PDB entry 7X2O | electron microscopy, 3.15 A resolution | chains L and H of the 6 polymer chains in the assembly

[Chain L]
Protein: 2E6 light chain
From: Mus musculus
Sequence (107 residues; numbered 1 to 107; the number before each row is that of its first residue):
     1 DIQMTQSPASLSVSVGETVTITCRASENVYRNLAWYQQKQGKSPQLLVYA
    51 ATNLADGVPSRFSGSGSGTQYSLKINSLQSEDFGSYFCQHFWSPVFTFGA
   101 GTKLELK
Cystine bridges: Cys23-Cys88

[Chain H]
Protein: 2E6 heavy chain
From: Mus musculus
Sequence (119 residues; numbered 1 to 119; the number before each row is that of its first residue):
     1 QVQLKQSGPGLVQPSQSLSITCTVSGFSLTNYGVHWVRQSPGKGLEWLGV
    51 IWRGGSTDYNAAFMSRLSITKDNSKSQVFFKMNSLQADDTAIYYCAKGDY
   101 YGYDAMDSWGQGTSVTVSR
Cystine bridges: Cys22-Cys95

[Chain L / chain H interface]
Residue-residue contacts (28):
  Tyr36(L) - Met106(H)  hydrogen bond (side chain-backbone)
  Gln38(L) - Gln39(H)  hydrogen bond
  Gln38(L) - Tyr94(H)
  Lys42(L) - Tyr94(H)
  Ser43(L) - Tyr94(H)
  Ser43(L) - Trp109(H)
  Ser43(L) - Gly110(H)  hydrogen bond (side chain-backbone)
  Pro44(L) - Trp109(H)
  Leu46(L) - Tyr100(H)  hydrophobic
  Leu46(L) - Met106(H)
  Tyr49(L) - Tyr100(H)  hydrophobic
  Tyr49(L) - Tyr103(H)  hydrophobic
  Ala50(L) - Tyr103(H)  hydrophobic
  Ala55(L) - Tyr100(H)
  Asp56(L) - Tyr100(H)  hydrogen bond (backbone-side chain)
  Phe87(L) - Leu45(H)  hydrophobic
  Gln89(L) - Met106(H)
  Phe91(L) - Tyr103(H)
  Phe91(L) - Asp104(H)
  Pro94(L) - Asp58(H)
  Val95(L) - Trp47(H)  hydrophobic
  Val95(L) - Asn60(H)
  Phe96(L) - His35(H)
  Phe96(L) - Trp47(H)
  Phe96(L) - Asp104(H)
  Phe98(L) - Val37(H)  hydrophobic
  Phe98(L) - Leu45(H)  hydrophobic
  Phe98(L) - Met106(H)  hydrophobic
Also at the interface, not in a pair above, chain L (19 interface residues in all): Ala34, Asn53
Also at the interface, not in a pair above, chain H (20 interface residues in all): Glu46, Ala61, Tyr101, Ala105, Asp107, Gln111

[In short]
Chain L and chain H form an interface of 19 and 20 residues respectively, with 4 hydrogen bonds. Among the
polar pairs are Tyr36(L)-Met106(H), Gln38(L)-Gln39(H) and Ser43(L)-Gly110(H).
Here chain L is 2E6 light chain and chain H is 2E6 heavy chain, both from Mus musculus. Entry 7X2O (Cryo-EM
structure of Coxsackievirus B1 mature virion in complex with nAb 2E6 (CVB1-M:2E6)) was determined by electron
microscopy, deposited together with 7X2G, 7X2I, 7X2T, 7X2W, 7X35, 7X37 and 7 further entries.
